6SBB - chain A; structure by X-ray diffraction, 1.95 A resolution.

Chain A:
Protein: MstE
From: Scytonema sp. PCC 10023
UniProt: A0A2D1CM82 (A0A2D1CM82_9CYAN); residues 2-366 here = UniProt positions 2-366
Amino-acid sequence (367 residues; each row starts with the number of its first residue; numbering starts at 0):
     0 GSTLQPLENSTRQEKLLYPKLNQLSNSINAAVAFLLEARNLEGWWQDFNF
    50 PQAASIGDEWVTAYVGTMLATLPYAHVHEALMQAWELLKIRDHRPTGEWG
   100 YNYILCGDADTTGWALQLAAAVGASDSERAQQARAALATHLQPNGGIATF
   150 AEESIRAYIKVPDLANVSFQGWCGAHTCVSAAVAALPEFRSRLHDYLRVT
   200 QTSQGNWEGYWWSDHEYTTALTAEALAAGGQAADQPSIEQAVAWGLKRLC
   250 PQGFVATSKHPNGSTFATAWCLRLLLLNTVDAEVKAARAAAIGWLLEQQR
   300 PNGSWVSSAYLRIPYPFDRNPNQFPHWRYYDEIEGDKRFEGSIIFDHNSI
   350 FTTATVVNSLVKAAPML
Unresolved in the structure: 0-19
Differences from the reference sequence: expression tag (0-1)
Residues lining bound ligands: 1-ethoxy-2-(2-ethoxyethoxy)ethane (P4G): T66, A69, Q116, A119, A120, A184, L185, P186
Reported in the primary citation:
  - conformationally variable residues (order/disorder transition): Y157 to N165
  - specificity-determining residues: Y157

In short:
Chain A binds 1-ethoxy-2-(2-ethoxyethoxy)ethane. The paper reports the specificity determinant Y157;
conformational variability at Y157.
Chain A is MstE (Scytonema sp. PCC 10023); the structure, Structure of type II terpene cyclase MstE from
Scytonema (apo), was determined by X-ray diffraction (same publication as 6SBC, 6SBD, 6SBE, 6SBF and 6SBG).
